PDB entry 7XHO | electron microscopy, 3.29 A resolution | chains H and K of the 17 polymer chains in the assembly

# Chain H
Protein: Centromere protein H
From: Homo sapiens
UniProt: Q9H3R5 (CENPH_HUMAN); residues 1-247 here = UniProt positions 1-247
Amino-acid sequence (247 residues; numbered 1 to 247; the number before each row is that of its first residue):
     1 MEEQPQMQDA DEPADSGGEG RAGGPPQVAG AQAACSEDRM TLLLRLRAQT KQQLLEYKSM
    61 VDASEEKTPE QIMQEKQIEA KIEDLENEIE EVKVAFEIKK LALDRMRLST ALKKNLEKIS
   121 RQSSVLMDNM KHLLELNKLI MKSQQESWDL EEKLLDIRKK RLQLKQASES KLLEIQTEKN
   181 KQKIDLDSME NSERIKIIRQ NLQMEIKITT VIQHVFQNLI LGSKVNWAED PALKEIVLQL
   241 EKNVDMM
Unresolved in the structure: 1-38, 68-75, 242-247
Curated features (UniProtKB/Swiss-Prot):
  - modified residue: Met1 (N-acetylmethionine), Ser16 (Phosphoserine), Thr68 (Phosphothreonine)
  - cross-link: Lys67 (Glycyl lysine isopeptide (Lys-Gly) (interchain with G-Cter in SUMO2))

# Chain K
Protein: Centromere protein K
From: Homo sapiens
UniProt: Q9BS16 (CENPK_HUMAN); residues 1-269 here = UniProt positions 1-269
Amino-acid sequence (269 residues; numbered 1 to 269; the number before each row is that of its first residue):
     1 MNQEDLDPDS TTDVGDVTNT EEELIRECEE MWKDMEECQN KLSLIGTETL TDSNAQLSLL
    61 IMQVKCLTAE LSQWQKKTPE TIPLTEDVLI TLGKEEFQKL RQDLEMVLST KESKNEKLKE
   121 DLEREQRWLD EQQQIMESLN VLHSELKNKV ETFSESRIFN ELKTKMLNIK EYKEKLLSTL
   181 GEFLEDHFPL PDRSVKKKKK NIQESSVNLI TLHEMLEILI NRLFDVPHDP YVKISDSFWP
   241 PYVELLLRNG IALRHPEDPT RIRLEAFHQ
Unresolved in the structure: 1-19, 192-204, 224-229, 269
Curated features (UniProtKB/Swiss-Prot):
  - site: Glu96, Phe97 (Breakpoint for translocation to form KMT2A/MLL1-CENPK oncogene)

# How chain H and chain K interact
Pairs across the interface (184):
  Arg39(H) with Glu21(K), salt bridge
  Met40(H) with Thr91(K); Leu92(K), hydrophobic
  Leu43(H) with Glu21(K)
  Leu44(H) with Leu24(K), hydrophobic; Leu92(K), hydrophobic
  Arg47(H) with Leu24(K); Leu84(K)
  Thr50(H) with Cys28(K); Met31(K); Met35(K)
  Lys51(H) with Met31(K); Lys77(K); Glu80(K)
  Gln53(H) with Met35(K)
  Leu54(H) with Met31(K), hydrophobic; Asp34(K); Met35(K), hydrogen bond (backbone-side chain)
  Leu55(H) with Trp74(K), hydrophobic; Lys77(K)
  Tyr57(H) with Met35(K), hydrophobic; Cys38(K), hydrophobic; Leu42(K), hydrophobic
  Lys58(H) with Gln73(K)
  Ser59(H) with Ala69(K); Glu70(K)
  Met60(H) with Leu42(K), hydrophobic; Met62(K), hydrophobic; Cys66(K), hydrophobic
  Val61(H) with Cys38(K); Leu42(K), hydrophobic
  Asp62(H) with Ala69(K)
  Ala63(H) with Lys65(K); Cys66(K), hydrophobic; Ala69(K)
  Ser64(H) with Leu42(K)
  Glu66(H) with Lys65(K)
  Lys67(H) with Ile45(K)
  Ile78(H) with Gln56(K); Leu60(K), hydrophobic
  Lys81(H) with Val64(K)
  Leu85(H) with Leu60(K); Gln63(K); Val64(K), hydrophobic; Leu67(K), hydrophobic
  Glu88(H) with Leu67(K); Thr68(K), hydrogen bond (side chain-backbone); Leu71(K)
  Ile89(H) with Leu67(K), hydrophobic
  Val92(H) with Leu67(K); Leu71(K), hydrophobic
  Phe96(H) with Trp74(K), hydrophobic
  Lys99(H) with Lys77(K); Pro79(K)
  Met106(H) with Pro79(K), hydrophobic; Thr81(K)
  Arg107(H) with Glu96(K), salt bridge
  Thr110(H) with Leu89(K)
  Lys114(H) with Val88(K); Leu89(K); Ile90(K)
  Asn115(H) with Ile90(K); Lys94(K); Phe97(K)
  Lys118(H) with Ile90(K); Lys94(K)
  Leu126(H) with Lys94(K)
  Asn129(H) with Gln98(K), hydrogen bond; Arg101(K)
  Met130(H) with Lys94(K), hydrogen bond; Phe97(K), hydrophobic
  His132(H) with Arg101(K); Glu105(K), salt bridge
  Leu133(H) with Arg101(K); Leu104(K), hydrophobic
  Leu136(H) with Leu104(K); Glu105(K); Leu108(K), hydrophobic
  Asn137(H) with Leu104(K)
  Leu139(H) with Leu108(K)
  Ile140(H) with Leu104(K); Val107(K), hydrophobic; Leu108(K), hydrophobic; Lys111(K)
  Ser143(H) with Lys111(K), hydrogen bond (side chain-backbone); Asn115(K)
  Gln144(H) with Lys111(K)
  Glu146(H) with Asn115(K), hydrogen bond
  Ser147(H) with Lys114(K), hydrogen bond; Asn115(K)
  Leu150(H) with Leu118(K), hydrophobic; Lys119(K); Leu122(K), hydrophobic
  Glu151(H) with Leu118(K)
  Leu154(H) with Leu118(K), hydrophobic; Asp121(K); Leu122(K), hydrophobic; Glu125(K)
  Ile157(H) with Leu122(K), hydrophobic; Glu125(K); Gln126(K); Leu129(K), hydrophobic
  Arg158(H) with Asp121(K), salt bridge; Glu125(K), salt bridge
  Lys160(H) with Leu129(K)
  Arg161(H) with Glu125(K), salt bridge; Trp128(K); Leu129(K); Gln132(K)
  Leu164(H) with Leu129(K), hydrophobic; Gln132(K); Gln133(K); Met136(K), hydrophobic
  Ala167(H) with Met136(K)
  Ser168(H) with Met136(K); Leu139(K)
  Lys171(H) with Leu139(K); Asn140(K)
  Leu172(H) with Leu139(K)
  Glu174(H) with His143(K), salt bridge
  Ile175(H) with Leu139(K), hydrophobic; His143(K)
  Glu178(H) with His143(K), salt bridge; Leu146(K); Lys147(K), hydrogen bond (side chain-backbone)
  Gln182(H) with Val150(K), hydrogen bond (side chain-backbone); Glu151(K)
  Asp185(H) with Phe153(K)
  Ser188(H) with Glu155(K)
  Arg194(H) with Ser156(K), hydrogen bond; Phe159(K)
  Ile195(H) with Phe159(K), hydrophobic
  Ile198(H) with Phe159(K), hydrophobic; Leu162(K), hydrophobic; Lys163(K); Met166(K), hydrophobic
  Asn201(H) with Met166(K)
  Leu202(H) with Met166(K); Ile169(K), hydrophobic
  Glu205(H) with Ile169(K); Lys170(K); Lys173(K)
  Ile206(H) with Ile169(K), hydrophobic
  Lys207(H) with His268(K), hydrogen bond (backbone-side chain)
  Ile208(H) with Asn221(K)
  Thr209(H) with Ile169(K); Tyr172(K); Lys173(K); Leu176(K)
  Thr210(H) with Phe267(K)
  Val211(H) with Leu264(K), hydrophobic; Phe267(K), hydrophobic; His268(K)
  Ile212(H) with Leu176(K), hydrophobic; Leu180(K), hydrophobic; Glu217(K)
  Gln213(H) with Tyr172(K); Leu176(K)
  His214(H) with Phe267(K)
  Val215(H) with His213(K); Ile251(K), hydrophobic; Phe267(K), hydrophobic
  Phe216(H) with Leu176(K); Thr179(K); Leu180(K)
  Asn218(H) with Asn249(K), hydrogen bond (side chain-backbone); Gly250(K); Ile251(K)
  Leu219(H) with Phe183(K); Leu184(K), hydrophobic; His187(K); Leu245(K), hydrophobic; Ile251(K), hydrophobic
  Ile220(H) with Phe183(K), hydrophobic
  Leu221(H) with Asn249(K)
  Gly222(H) with Asn249(K)
  Ser223(H) with Phe183(K); His187(K), hydrogen bond
  Lys224(H) with Asp186(K)
  Leu233(H) with Phe183(K), hydrophobic
  Ile236(H) with Leu176(K), hydrophobic; Thr179(K)
  Gln239(H) with Tyr172(K)
  Leu240(H) with Tyr172(K), hydrogen bond (backbone-side chain)
Also at the interface, not in a pair above, chain H (101 interface residues in all): Lys76, Ile82, Asp84, Ala95, Ala102, Lys153, Arg199, Met204
Also at the interface, not in a pair above, chain K (110 interface residues in all): Ile25, Glu27, Trp32, Gln39, Lys41, Leu57, Ser72, Gln75, Thr78, Thr85, Asp87, Gly93, Leu100, Glu112, Leu142, Asn148, Ser154, Lys165, Leu177

# Summary
The interface between chain H and chain K involves 101 residues on one side and 110 on the other, with 14
hydrogen bonds and 8 salt bridges. Polar pairs include Arg39(H)-Glu21(K), Arg107(H)-Glu96(K) and
His132(H)-Glu105(K).
Chain H is Centromere protein H and chain K is Centromere protein K, both from Homo sapiens; the structure,
Structure of human inner kinetochore CCAN complex, was determined by electron microscopy, deposited together
with 7XHN.
